3ZLA - chains H and J of the 5 polymer chains in the assembly; structure by X-ray diffraction, 3.20 A resolution.

[Chain H]
Name: Nucleoprotein
Source organism: Bunyamwera virus
Reference sequence: P16495 (NCAP_BUNYW); residues 1-233 here = UniProt positions 1-233
Sequence (235 residues; row label = number of the first residue in the row; numbers below 1 keep their minus sign (Gly-1 is residue -1)):
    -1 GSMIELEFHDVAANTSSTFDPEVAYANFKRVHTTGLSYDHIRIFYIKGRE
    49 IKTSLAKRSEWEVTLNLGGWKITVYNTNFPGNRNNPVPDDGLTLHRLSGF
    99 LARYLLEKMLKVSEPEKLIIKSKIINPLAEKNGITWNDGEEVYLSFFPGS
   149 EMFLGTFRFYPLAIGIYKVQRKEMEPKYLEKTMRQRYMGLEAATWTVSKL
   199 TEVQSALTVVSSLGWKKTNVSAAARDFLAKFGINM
Unresolved in the structure: 11-15, 233
Construct notes: expression tag (-1 to 0)
Reported in the primary citation:
  - binding site for the 44-nt RNA strand: His93, Arg94, Tyr176, Lys179
  - mutagenesis - R94A, M150T (5-fold), K179A: decreased binding to RNA
  - mutagenesis - R94A, K179A: decreased binding to the 44-nt RNA strand (chain J)

[Chain J]
Molecule: 44-nt RNA strand
Source organism: Escherichia coli
Sequence (44 nucleotides; each row starts with the number of its first residue):
     1 UUUUUUUUUUUUUUUUUUUUUUUUUUUUUUUUUUUUUUUUUUUU

[How chain H and chain J interact]
Pairs across the interface (38):
  Thr16(H) - U43(J)  hydrogen bond to the sugar
  Thr16(H) - U44(J)  hydrogen bond to the phosphate
  Phe17(H) - U1(J)  base contact
  Ile44(H) - U8(J)  base contact
  Arg47(H) - U7(J)  sugar contact
  Arg47(H) - U8(J)  salt bridge to the phosphate
  Lys50(H) - U4(J)  salt bridge to the phosphate
  Lys50(H) - U5(J)  salt bridge to the phosphate
  Lys50(H) - U7(J)  base contact
  Thr75(H) - U2(J)  hydrogen bond to the sugar
  Thr75(H) - U3(J)  phosphate contact
  Asn76(H) - U4(J)  phosphate contact
  Arg81(H) - U3(J)  hydrogen bond to the sugar
  Asn82(H) - U2(J)  base contact
  Asn82(H) - U3(J)  base contact
  Val85(H) - U2(J)  sugar contact
  Thr91(H) - U2(J)  phosphate contact
  Thr91(H) - U3(J)  phosphate contact
  Arg94(H) - U1(J)  hydrogen bond to the phosphate
  Arg94(H) - U2(J)  salt bridge to the phosphate
  Ile123(H) - U8(J)  base contact
  Pro125(H) - U7(J)  phosphate contact
  Pro125(H) - U8(J)  sugar contact
  Leu126(H) - U7(J)  base contact
  Glu128(H) - U8(J)  sugar contact
  Lys129(H) - U7(J)  phosphate contact
  Lys166(H) - U6(J)  hydrogen bond to the base
  Met172(H) - U5(J)  base contact
  Lys175(H) - U4(J)  base contact
  Tyr176(H) - U4(J)  hydrogen bond to the sugar
  Tyr176(H) - U5(J)  stacking on the base
  Lys179(H) - U1(J)  hydrogen bond to the sugar
  Lys179(H) - U2(J)  salt bridge to the phosphate
  Arg182(H) - U1(J)  hydrogen bond to the base
  Arg182(H) - U43(J)  phosphate contact
  Gln183(H) - U1(J)  base contact
  Arg184(H) - U1(J)  hydrogen bond to the base
  Asn217(H) - U9(J)  hydrogen bond to the phosphate
Other interface residues (no listed pair), chain H (29 interface residues in all): Ala10, Tyr43, His93
Other interface residues (no listed pair), chain J (12 interface residues in all): U42

[Overview]
29 residues of chain H face 12 of chain J across their interface; the contacts include 11 hydrogen bonds, 5
salt bridges and 1 aromatic stacking contact. Among the polar pairs are Lys166(H)-U6(J), Arg182(H)-U1(J) and
Arg184(H)-U1(J). The paper reports a binding site for the 44-nt RNA strand at His93(H), Arg94(H) and Tyr176(H)
among others; R94A, M150T and K179A of chain H reduce binding to RNA.
Chain H is Nucleoprotein (Bunyamwera virus) and chain J is a 44-nt RNA strand (Escherichia coli); the
structure, Crystal structure of the nucleocapsid protein from Bunyamwera virus bound to RNA, was determined by
X-ray diffraction (same publication as 3ZL9).
